8CT3 - chains C and E of the 4 polymer chains in the assembly; structure by electron microscopy, 3.30 A resolution.

== Chain C (and E) ==
Protein: Band 3 anion transport protein
From: Homo sapiens
Notes: chain E of this document is another copy of the same molecule, construct and numbering; everything in this record applies to it too
Reference sequence: P02730 (B3AT_HUMAN); numbering as in UniProt (aligned over 1-911)
Amino-acid sequence (911 residues; each row starts with the number of its first residue):
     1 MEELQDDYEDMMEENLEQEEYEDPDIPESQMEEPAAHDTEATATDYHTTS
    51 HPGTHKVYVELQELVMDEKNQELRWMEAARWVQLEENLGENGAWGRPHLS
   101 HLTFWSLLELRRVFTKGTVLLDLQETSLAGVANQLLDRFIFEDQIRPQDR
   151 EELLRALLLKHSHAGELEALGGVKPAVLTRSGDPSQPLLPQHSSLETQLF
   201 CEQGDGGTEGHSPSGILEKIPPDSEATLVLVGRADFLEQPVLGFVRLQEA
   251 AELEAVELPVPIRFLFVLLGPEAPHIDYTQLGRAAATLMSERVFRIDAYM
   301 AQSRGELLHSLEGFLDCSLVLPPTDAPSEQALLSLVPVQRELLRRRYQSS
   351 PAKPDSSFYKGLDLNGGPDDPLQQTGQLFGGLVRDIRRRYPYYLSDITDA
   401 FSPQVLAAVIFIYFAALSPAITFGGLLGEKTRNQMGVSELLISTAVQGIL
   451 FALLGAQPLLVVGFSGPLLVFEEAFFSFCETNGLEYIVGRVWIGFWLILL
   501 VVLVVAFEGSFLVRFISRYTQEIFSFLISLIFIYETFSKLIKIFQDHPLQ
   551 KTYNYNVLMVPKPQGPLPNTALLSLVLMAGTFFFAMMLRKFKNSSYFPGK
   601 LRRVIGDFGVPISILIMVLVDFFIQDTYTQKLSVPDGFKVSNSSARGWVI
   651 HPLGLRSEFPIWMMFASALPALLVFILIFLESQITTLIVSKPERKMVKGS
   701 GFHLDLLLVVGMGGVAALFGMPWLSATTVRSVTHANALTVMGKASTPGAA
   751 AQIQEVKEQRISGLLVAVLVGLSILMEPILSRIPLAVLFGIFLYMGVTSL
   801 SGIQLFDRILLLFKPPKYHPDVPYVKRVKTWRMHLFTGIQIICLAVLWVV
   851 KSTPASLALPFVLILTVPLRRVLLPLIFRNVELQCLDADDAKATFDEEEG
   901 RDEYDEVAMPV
Disordered / not traced: 1-370, 744-750, 895-911
Covalently attached groups: N-acetylglucosamine (NAG) linked to N642
Residues lining bound ligands:
  - PIO ([(2R)-2-octanoyloxy-3-[oxidanyl-[(1R,2R,3S,4R,5R,6S)-2,3,6-tris(oxidanyl)-4,5-diphosphonooxy-cyclohexyl]oxy-phosphoryl]oxy-propyl] octanoate), molecule 1: F597, P598, G599, R602, R603
  - PIO, molecule 2: L812, F813, K814, P815, P816, K817, Y818
UniProt features mapped onto this chain:
  - region: E13 to M31 (Microbial infection: Interaction with P.falciparum (isolate K1) FBPA), A176 to S185 (Interaction with ANK1)
  - site: K590 (Important for anion transport), E681 (Important for anion-proton cotransport)
  - modified residue: M1 (N-acetylmethionine), Y8 (Phosphotyrosine), Y21 (Phosphotyrosine), Y46 (Phosphotyrosine), S185 (Phosphoserine), S350 (Phosphoserine), Y359 (Phosphotyrosine), Y904 (Phosphotyrosine)
  - lipidation: C843 (S-palmitoyl cysteine)
  - glycosylation: N642 (N-linked (GlcNAc...) (complex) asparagine)
From the paper describing this entry:
  - post-translational modification sites: Y8 (citing earlier work)

== Chain C / chain E interface ==
Contacting residue pairs - 48 pairs, chain C then chain E:
  L549(C) with N569(E); I624(E), hydrophobic; D626(E); T627(E)
  Q550(C) with N569(E); D626(E)
  K551(C) with D626(E)
  T552(C) with Y555(E)
  Y553(C) with P568(E), hydrophobic; N569(E), hydrogen bond
  Y555(C) with T552(E)
  P568(C) with Y553(E), hydrophobic; P568(E), hydrophobic; N569(E)
  N569(C) with L549(E); Q550(E); Y553(E), hydrogen bond; P568(E); N569(E), hydrogen bond (backbone-side chain); L572(E)
  L572(C) with N569(E); L572(E), hydrophobic; L573(E)
  L573(C) with L572(E)
  V576(C) with V576(E), hydrophobic
  S595(C) with K814(E); P815(E); Y818(E)
  Y596(C) with L810(E); F813(E); K814(E)
  F597(C) with F813(E), hydrogen bond (backbone-backbone); P815(E)
  R602(C) with Y818(E)
  I624(C) with L549(E), hydrophobic
  D626(C) with L549(E); Q550(E); K551(E)
  T627(C) with L549(E)
  L810(C) with Y596(E)
  F813(C) with Y596(E); F597(E), hydrogen bond (backbone-backbone)
  K814(C) with S595(E); Y596(E)
  P815(C) with S595(E); F597(E)
  Y818(C) with S595(E); R602(E)
Interface residues without a listed pair, chain C (24 interface residues in all): L575
Interface residues without a listed pair, chain E (24 interface residues in all): L575

== Overview ==
Chain C and chain E each contribute 24 residues to their interface, with 5 hydrogen bonds. Polar contacts
include Y553(C)-N569(E), N569(C)-N569(E) and F597(C)-F813(E). Bound to chain C: compound PIO. Covalently
linked N-acetylglucosamine: at N642(C). The paper reports a modification site at Y8(C).
Both chains are Band 3 anion transport protein (Homo sapiens). Entry 8CT3 (Local refinement of band3-I
transmembrane region from class 2 of erythrocyte ankyrin-1 complex) was determined by electron microscopy
(same publication as 7UZ3, 7UZQ, 7UZU, 7V07, 7V0K, 7V0M and 10 further entries).
